PDB entry 4Z74 | X-ray diffraction, 2.55 A resolution | chains A and B of the 6 polymer chains in the assembly

# Chain A (and B)
Protein: Inorganic pyrophosphatase
Source organism: Mycobacterium tuberculosis (strain ATCC 25618 / H37Rv)
Notes: EC 3.6.1.1; chain B of this document is another copy of the same molecule, construct and numbering; everything in this record applies to it too
Reference sequence: P9WI55 (IPYR_MYCTU); residues 1-162 here = UniProt positions 1-162
Chain sequence (171 residues; each row starts with the number of its first residue; numbers below 1 keep their minus sign (Met-8 is residue -8)):
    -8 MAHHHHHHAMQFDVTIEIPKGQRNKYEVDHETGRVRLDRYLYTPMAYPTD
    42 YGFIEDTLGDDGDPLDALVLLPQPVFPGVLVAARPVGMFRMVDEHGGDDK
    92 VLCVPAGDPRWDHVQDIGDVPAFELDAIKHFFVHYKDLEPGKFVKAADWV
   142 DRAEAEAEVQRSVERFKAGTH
Not modelled in the structure: -8 to -1, 160-162
Sequence notes: initiating methionine (-8); expression tag (-7 to 0)
Ion coordination: Ca2+ site 1: Glu8, Asp57; Ca2+ site 2: Asp57, Asp89; Ca2+ site 3: Asp89 (together with pyrophosphate); Ca2+ site 4: Lys127, Asp128, Glu130, Lys133
Ligand contacts: pyrophosphate (POP): Lys16, Asp29, Arg30, Tyr42, Asp57, Asp84, Glu85, Asp89, Lys91, Tyr126, Lys127
Curated features (UniProtKB/Swiss-Prot):
  - active site: Asp89 (Proton acceptor)
  - binding site (Mg(2+)): Glu8, Asp52, Asp57, Asp84, Asp89
  - binding site (substrate): Lys16, Arg30, Tyr42, Tyr126
  - mutagenesis: His21 (H21K: 4-fold decrease in catalytic activity with Mg(2+) as cofactor. 3-fold increase in catalytic activity with Zn(2+) as cofactor. Shifts the pH for optimal activity to 8.5), Asp54 (D54N: 3-fold decrease in catalytic activity, and 2-fold decrease in substrate affinity), Asp57 (D57N: Loss of catalytic activity), His86 (H86A: Nearly no effect on catalytic activity with Mg(2+) as cofactor. 10-fold increase in catalytic activity with Zn(2+) as cofactor), Asp89 (D89N: Loss of catalytic activity)

# How chain A and chain B interact
Residue-residue contacts (29):
  Asp4(A) with Arg27(B), salt bridge
  Thr6(A) with Arg25(B), hydrogen bond
  Glu46(A) with Arg25(B), salt bridge
  Pro63(A) with Tyr31(B), hydrophobic
  Gln64(A) with Gln13(B), hydrogen bond; Asn15(B); Tyr31(B)
  Pro65(A) with Asn15(B), hydrogen bond (backbone-side chain); Tyr17(B)
  Val66(A) with Tyr17(B); Leu28(B), hydrophobic
  Phe67(A) with Gln13(B); Tyr17(B); Val26(B), hydrophobic; Pro68(B), hydrophobic
  Gly69(A) with Arg25(B), hydrogen bond (backbone-side chain); Val26(B)
  Val70(A) with Val26(B); Leu28(B)
  Leu71(A) with Arg25(B); Val26(B), hydrogen bond (backbone-backbone); Arg27(B); Leu28(B), hydrogen bond (backbone-backbone)
  Ala73(A) with Arg27(B)
  Asp99(A) with Tyr33(B), hydrogen bond
  Pro100(A) with Tyr33(B)
  Arg101(A) with Tyr31(B), hydrogen bond (side chain-backbone); Leu32(B), hydrogen bond (side chain-backbone); Tyr33(B)
Interface residues without a listed pair, chain A (16 interface residues in all): Val72
Interface residues without a listed pair, chain B (13 interface residues in all): Arg14, Phe67

# Summary
Chain A and chain B form an interface of 16 and 13 residues respectively; the contacts include 9 hydrogen
bonds and 2 salt bridges. Polar pairs include Asp4(A)-Arg27(B), Glu46(A)-Arg25(B) and Thr6(A)-Arg25(B). Bound
to chain A: pyrophosphate.
Both chains are Inorganic pyrophosphatase (Mycobacterium tuberculosis (strain ATCC 25618 / H37Rv)). Entry 4Z74
(Crystal structure of inorganic pyrophosphatase from Mycobacterium tuberculosis in complex with inorganic
pyrophosphate) was determined by X-ray diffraction, deposited together with 4Z70, 4Z71, 4Z72 and 4Z73.
